Entry 8VMX (X-ray diffraction, 1.45 A resolution); this record covers chains A and B of the 4 polymer chains in the assembly.

# Chain A
Name: Intron-encoded endonuclease I-PpoI
Source organism: Physarum polycephalum
Notes: EC 3.1.-.-
UniProtKB: Q94702 (PPO1_PHYPO); numbering as in UniProt (aligned over 2-163)
Amino-acid sequence (162 residues; row label = number of the first residue in the row):
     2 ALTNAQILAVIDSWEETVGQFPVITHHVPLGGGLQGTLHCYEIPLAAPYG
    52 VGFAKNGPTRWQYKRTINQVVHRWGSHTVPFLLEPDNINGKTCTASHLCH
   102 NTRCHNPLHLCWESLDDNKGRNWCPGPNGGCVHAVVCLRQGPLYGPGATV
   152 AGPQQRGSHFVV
Metal / ion sites: Zn2+ site 1: C41, C100, C105, H110; Na+: N119 (shared with 2 residues of chain D); Zn2+ site 2: C125, C132, H134, C138
Reported in the primary citation:
  - mutagenesis - H78A/H98A, H98A: decreased catalytic activity
  - mutagenesis - H78A: unchanged catalytic activity
  - catalytic residues: H78, H98
  - mutagenesis - H98A: abolished binding to metal ion

# Chain B
Name: Intron-encoded endonuclease I-PpoI
Source organism: Physarum polycephalum
Notes: EC 3.1.-.-
UniProtKB: Q94702 (PPO1_PHYPO); residues 202-363 here correspond to UniProt positions 2-163 (UniProt number = residue number - 200)
Amino-acid sequence (162 residues; numbered 202 to 363; the number before each row is that of its first residue):
   202 ALTNAQILAVIDSWEETVGQFPVITHHVPLGGGLQGTLHCYEIPLAAPYG
   252 VGFAKNGPTRWQYKRTINQVVHRWGSHTVPFLLEPDNINGKTCTASHLCH
   302 NTRCHNPLHLCWESLDDNKGRNWCPGPNGGCVHAVVCLRQGPLYGPGATV
   352 AGPQQRGSHFVV
Metal / ion sites: Zn2+ site 1: C241, C300, C305, H310; Na+: N319 (shared with 2 residues of chain C); Zn2+ site 2: C325, C332, H334, C338

# Chain A / chain B interface
Residue-residue contacts - 121 pairs, chain A then chain B:
  L9(A) with R357(B)
  I12(A) with R357(B)
  D13(A) with R357(B), salt bridge
  E16(A) with Q356(B); R357(B), hydrogen bond (side chain-backbone); G358(B), hydrogen bond (side chain-backbone); F361(B)
  V19(A) with F361(B), hydrophobic
  G20(A) with F361(B)
  L39(A) with V363(B)
  H40(A) with V362(B); V363(B), hydrogen bond (side chain-backbone)
  Y42(A) with H360(B), hydrogen bond (side chain-backbone); F361(B); V362(B)
  F82(A) with A352(B), hydrophobic; G353(B)
  E85(A) with A352(B); Q355(B)
  P86(A) with V351(B)
  I89(A) with A349(B); V351(B), hydrophobic
  N90(A) with A349(B)
  C94(A) with V351(B), hydrophobic
  L99(A) with P354(B), hydrophobic
  N107(A) with F361(B); V362(B), hydrogen bond (side chain-backbone)
  P108(A) with P354(B); Q355(B), hydrogen bond (backbone-backbone); F361(B)
  L109(A) with P354(B); Q355(B); Q356(B); F361(B); V362(B); V363(B)
  H110(A) with V363(B), hydrogen bond (side chain-backbone)
  L111(A) with G353(B); P354(B)
  C112(A) with T350(B); A352(B)
  W113(A) with T350(B); V351(B), hydrogen bond (backbone-backbone); A352(B), hydrogen bond (backbone-backbone)
  E114(A) with T350(B), hydrogen bond
  D117(A) with W324(B), hydrogen bond (backbone-side chain); L344(B)
  D118(A) with G348(B); A349(B), hydrogen bond (side chain-backbone)
  K120(A) with W324(B)
  G121(A) with W324(B)
  R122(A) with T350(B)
  W124(A) with D317(B), hydrogen bond (side chain-backbone); K320(B); G321(B); W324(B), hydrophobic
  V133(A) with Y345(B); G346(B); P347(B)
  H134(A) with P347(B)
  A135(A) with P347(B), hydrogen bond (backbone-backbone)
  V136(A) with T350(B); P354(B)
  L144(A) with D317(B)
  Y145(A) with V333(B)
  G146(A) with V333(B)
  P147(A) with V333(B); H334(B); A335(B), hydrogen bond (backbone-backbone)
  G148(A) with D318(B)
  A149(A) with I289(B); D318(B), hydrogen bond (backbone-side chain)
  T150(A) with C312(B); W313(B); E314(B), hydrogen bond; D318(B); R322(B), hydrogen bond; V336(B)
  V151(A) with E285(B); P286(B), hydrophobic; I289(B), hydrophobic; C294(B), hydrophobic; W313(B), hydrogen bond (backbone-backbone)
  A152(A) with F282(B), hydrophobic; E285(B); C312(B); W313(B), hydrogen bond (backbone-backbone)
  G153(A) with F282(B); L311(B)
  P154(A) with L299(B), hydrophobic; P308(B); L309(B); L311(B); V336(B)
  Q155(A) with P308(B), hydrogen bond (backbone-backbone); L309(B)
  Q156(A) with E216(B); L309(B)
  R157(A) with L209(B); I212(B); D213(B), salt bridge; E216(B), hydrogen bond (backbone-side chain)
  G158(A) with E216(B), hydrogen bond (backbone-side chain)
  H160(A) with E216(B); E217(B), salt bridge; Y242(B), hydrogen bond (backbone-side chain)
  F161(A) with E216(B); V219(B), hydrophobic; G220(B); Y242(B); N307(B); P308(B); L309(B)
  V162(A) with H240(B); Y242(B), hydrogen bond (backbone-side chain); N307(B), hydrogen bond (backbone-side chain); L309(B)
  V163(A) with L239(B); H240(B), hydrogen bond (backbone-side chain); L309(B); H310(B), hydrogen bond (backbone-side chain)
Interface residues without a listed pair, chain A (57 interface residues in all): E17, T38, N88, L139
Interface residues without a listed pair, chain B (55 interface residues in all): P281, L339

# In short
57 residues of chain A face 55 of chain B across their interface, with 28 hydrogen bonds and 3 salt bridges.
Polar contacts include D13(A)-R357(B), R157(A)-D213(B) and H160(A)-E217(B). C41(A), C100(A), C105(A) and
H110(A) form the Zn2+ site 1. The paper reports catalytic residues H78(A) and H98(A); H78A/H98A and H98A of
chain A reduce catalytic activity.
Both chains are Intron-encoded endonuclease I-PpoI (Physarum polycephalum). Entry 8VMX (Homing endonuclease
I-PpoI-DNA complex:reaction at pH6.0 (K+ MES) with 500 uM Mg2+ for 10s) was determined by X-ray diffraction,
deposited together with 8VMO, 8VMP, 8VMQ, 8VMR, 8VMS, 8VMT and 35 further entries.
